4Y75 - chains E and F of the 32 polymer chains in the assembly; structure by X-ray diffraction, 2.80 A resolution.

Chain E:
Molecule: Proteasome subunit alpha type-6
From: Saccharomyces cerevisiae (strain ATCC 204508 / S288c)
Notes: EC 3.4.25.1
UniProt: P40302 (PSA6_YEAST); residues 0-233 here correspond to UniProt positions 1-234 (UniProt number = residue number + 1)
Chain sequence (234 residues; each row starts with the number of its first residue; numbering starts at 0):
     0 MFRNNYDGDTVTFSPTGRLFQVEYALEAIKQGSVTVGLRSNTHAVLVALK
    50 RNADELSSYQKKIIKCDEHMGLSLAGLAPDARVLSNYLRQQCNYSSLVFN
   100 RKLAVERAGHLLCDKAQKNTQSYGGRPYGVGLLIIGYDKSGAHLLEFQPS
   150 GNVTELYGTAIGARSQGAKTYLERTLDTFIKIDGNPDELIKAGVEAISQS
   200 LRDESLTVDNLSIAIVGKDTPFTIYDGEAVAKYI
Not modelled in the structure: 0-2

Chain F:
Molecule: Probable proteasome subunit alpha type-7
From: Saccharomyces cerevisiae (strain ATCC 204508 / S288c)
Notes: EC 3.4.25.1
UniProt: P21242 (PSA7_YEAST); residues -3 to 284 here correspond to UniProt positions 1-288 (UniProt number = residue number + 4)
Chain sequence (288 residues; each row starts with the number of its first residue; numbers below 1 keep their minus sign (Met-3 is residue -3)):
    -3 MTSIGTGYDLSNSVFSPDGRNFQVEYAVKAVENGTTSIGIKCNDGVVFAV
    47 EKLITSKLLVPQKNVKIQVVDRHIGCVYSGLIPDGRHLVNRGREEAASFK
    97 KLYKTPIPIPAFADRLGQYVQAHTLYNSVRPFGVSTIFGGVDKNGAHLYM
   147 LEPSGSYWGYKGAATGKGRQSAKAELEKLVDHHPEGLSAREAVKQAAKII
   197 YLAHEDNKEKDFELEISWCSLSETNGLHKFVKGDLLQEAIDFAQKEINGD
   247 DDEDEDDSDNVMSSDDENAPVATNANATTDQEGDIHLE
Not modelled in the structure: -3 to 1, 245-284

How chain E and chain F interact:
Residue-residue contacts (66; chain E residue first):
  Asn4(E) with Leu6(F)
  Tyr5(E) with Asp5(F), hydrogen bond; Leu6(F), hydrophobic
  Thr9(E) with Arg126(F)
  Val10(E) with Gln19(F); Asn123(F); Ser124(F); Val125(F); Arg126(F)
  Thr11(E) with Leu6(F); Gln19(F)
  Phe12(E) with Gln19(F), hydrogen bond (backbone-side chain); Tyr22(F); Ala23(F), hydrophobic; Leu77(F), hydrophobic; Arg126(F); Pro127(F)
  Ser13(E) with Tyr22(F)
  Pro14(E) with Tyr22(F), hydrophobic; Lys25(F)
  Thr15(E) with Lys25(F)
  Gly16(E) with Tyr22(F); Lys25(F); Ala26(F)
  Leu18(E) with Leu77(F), hydrophobic; Arg126(F)
  Glu105(E) with Lys59(F)
  His109(E) with Arg82(F)
  Cys112(E) with Arg82(F)
  Asp113(E) with Arg82(F), salt bridge; Asn86(F)
  Gln116(E) with Pro79(F); Asp80(F); His83(F), hydrogen bond; Arg126(F)
  Thr119(E) with Arg126(F), hydrogen bond (backbone-side chain)
  Gln120(E) with His119(F); Val125(F); Arg126(F), hydrogen bond (backbone-backbone); Phe128(F)
  Ser121(E) with Ser124(F)
  Tyr122(E) with Ser124(F), hydrogen bond (backbone-backbone)
  Ser149(E) with Pro79(F)
  Gly150(E) with Pro79(F)
  Asn151(E) with Ile78(F); Pro79(F)
  Thr153(E) with Leu55(F); Asn60(F)
  Glu154(E) with Leu55(F); Val56(F), hydrogen bond (backbone-backbone); Lys59(F); Asn60(F), hydrogen bond (backbone-side chain)
  Leu155(E) with Leu54(F); Leu55(F); Val56(F)
  Tyr156(E) with Lys53(F); Leu54(F), hydrogen bond (backbone-backbone); Leu55(F); Val56(F); Pro57(F)
  Gly157(E) with Leu54(F)
  Lys168(E) with Leu54(F)
  Leu171(E) with Leu54(F)
  Glu172(E) with Ser52(F), hydrogen bond; Lys53(F), hydrogen bond (side chain-backbone)
  Leu175(E) with Lys53(F)
Other interface residues (no listed pair), chain E (37 interface residues in all): Arg38, Ser139, His142, Val152, Phe178
Other interface residues (no listed pair), chain F (30 interface residues in all): Gly129

Summary:
Chain E and chain F form an interface of 37 and 30 residues respectively; the contacts include 11 hydrogen
bonds and 1 salt bridge. Polar pairs include Asp113(E)-Arg82(F), Tyr5(E)-Asp5(F) and Phe12(E)-Gln19(F).
Here chain E is Proteasome subunit alpha type-6 and chain F is Probable proteasome subunit alpha type-7, both
from Saccharomyces cerevisiae (strain ATCC 204508 / S288c). Entry 4Y75 (Yeast 20S proteasome in complex with
Ac-PAF-ep) was determined by X-ray diffraction (same publication as 4Y69, 4Y6A, 4Y6V, 4Y6Z, 4Y70, 4Y74 and 34
further entries).
